3NL1 - chain A; structure by X-ray diffraction, 2.15 A resolution.

== Chain A ==
Protein: Gentisate 1,2-Dioxygenase
Source organism: Pseudaminobacter salicylatoxidans
Notes: EC 1.13.11.4
UniProtKB: Q67FT0 (Q67FT0_9RHIZ); numbering as in UniProt (aligned over 1-368)
Amino-acid sequence (368 residues; row label = number of the first residue in the row):
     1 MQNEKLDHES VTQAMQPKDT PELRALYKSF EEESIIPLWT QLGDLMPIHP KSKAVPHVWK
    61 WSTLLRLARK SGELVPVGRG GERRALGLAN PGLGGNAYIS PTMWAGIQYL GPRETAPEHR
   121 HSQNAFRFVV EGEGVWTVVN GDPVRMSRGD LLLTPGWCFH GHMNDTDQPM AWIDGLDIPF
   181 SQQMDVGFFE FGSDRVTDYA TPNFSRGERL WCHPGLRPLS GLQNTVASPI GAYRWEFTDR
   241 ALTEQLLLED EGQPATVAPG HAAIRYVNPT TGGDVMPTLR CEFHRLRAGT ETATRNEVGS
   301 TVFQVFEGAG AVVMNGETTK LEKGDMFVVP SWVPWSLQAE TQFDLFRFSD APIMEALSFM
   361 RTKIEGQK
Unresolved in the structure: 1, 368
Differences from the reference sequence: conflict M163 (His in Q67FT0)
Bound ions: Fe2+: H121, H160 (together with 2,5-dihydroxybenzoic acid)
Ligand contacts: 2,5-dihydroxybenzoic acid (GTQ): L38, M46, R83, A85, W104, Q108, H119, H121, R127, H160, H162, D174, L176, I178

== Summary ==
Chain A binds 2,5-dihydroxybenzoic acid. The Fe2+ site is built by H121 and H160.
Chain A is Gentisate 1,2-Dioxygenase (Pseudaminobacter salicylatoxidans); the structure, Crystal Structure of
Salicylate 1,2-dioxygenase from Pseudoaminobacter salicylatoxidans Adducts with gentisate, was determined by
X-ray diffraction together with 3NJZ and 3NKT from the same study.
